PDB entry 7USL | electron microscopy, 2.70 A resolution | chains A and B of the 5 polymer chains in the assembly

== Chain A ==
Name: Integrin alpha-M
Source organism: Homo sapiens
Reference sequence: P11215 (ITAM_HUMAN); residues 1-1088 here correspond to UniProt positions 17-1104 (UniProt number = residue number + 16)
Chain sequence (1162 residues; row label = number of the first residue in the row):
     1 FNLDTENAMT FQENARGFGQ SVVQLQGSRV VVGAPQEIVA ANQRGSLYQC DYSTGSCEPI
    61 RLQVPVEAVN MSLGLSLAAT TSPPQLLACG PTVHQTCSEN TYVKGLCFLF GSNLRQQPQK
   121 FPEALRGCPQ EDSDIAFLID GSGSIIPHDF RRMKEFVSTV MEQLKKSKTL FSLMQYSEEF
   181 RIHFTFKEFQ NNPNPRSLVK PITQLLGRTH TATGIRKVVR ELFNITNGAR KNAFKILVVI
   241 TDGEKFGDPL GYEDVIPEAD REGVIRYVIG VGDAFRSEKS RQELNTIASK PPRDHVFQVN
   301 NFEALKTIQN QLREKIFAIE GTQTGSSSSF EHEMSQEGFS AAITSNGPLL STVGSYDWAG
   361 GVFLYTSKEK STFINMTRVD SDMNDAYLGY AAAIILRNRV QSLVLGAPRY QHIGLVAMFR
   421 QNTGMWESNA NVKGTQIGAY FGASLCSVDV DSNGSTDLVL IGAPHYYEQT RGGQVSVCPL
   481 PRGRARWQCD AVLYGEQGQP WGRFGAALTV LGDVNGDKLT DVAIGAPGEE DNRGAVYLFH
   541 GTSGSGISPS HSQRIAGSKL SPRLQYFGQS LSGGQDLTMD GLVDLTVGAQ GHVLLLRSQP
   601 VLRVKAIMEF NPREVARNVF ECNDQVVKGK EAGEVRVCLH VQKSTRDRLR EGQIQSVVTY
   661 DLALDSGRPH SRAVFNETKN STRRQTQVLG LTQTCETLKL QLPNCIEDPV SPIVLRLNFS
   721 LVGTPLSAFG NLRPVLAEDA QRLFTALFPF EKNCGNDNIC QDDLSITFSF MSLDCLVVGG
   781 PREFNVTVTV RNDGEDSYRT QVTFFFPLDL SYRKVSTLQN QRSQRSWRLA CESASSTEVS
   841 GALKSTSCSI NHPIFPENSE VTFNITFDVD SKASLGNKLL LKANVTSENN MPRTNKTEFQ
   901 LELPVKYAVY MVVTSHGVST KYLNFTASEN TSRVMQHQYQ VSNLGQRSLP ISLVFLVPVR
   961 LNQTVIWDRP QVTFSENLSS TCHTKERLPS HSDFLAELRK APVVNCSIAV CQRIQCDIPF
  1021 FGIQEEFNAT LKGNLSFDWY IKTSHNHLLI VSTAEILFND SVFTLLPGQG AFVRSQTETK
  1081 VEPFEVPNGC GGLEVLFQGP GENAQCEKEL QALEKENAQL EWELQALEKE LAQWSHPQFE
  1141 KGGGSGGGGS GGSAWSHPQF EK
Not modelled in the structure: 121-329, 818-826, 834-842, 1084-1162
Construct notes: expression tag (1089-1162)
Curated features (UniProtKB/Swiss-Prot):
  - binding site (Ca(2+)): Asp449, Asp451, Asn453, Asp457, Asp513, Asn515, Asp517, Asp521, Asp576, Asp580, Asp584
  - glycosylation (N-linked (GlcNAc...) asparagine): Asn70, Asn224, Asn375, Asn453, Asn676, Asn680, Asn718, Asn785, Asn864, Asn884, Asn895, Asn924, Asn930, Asn962, Asn977, Asn1005, Asn1028, Asn1034, Asn1059
Cystine bridges: Cys50-Cys57, Cys89-Cys107, Cys638-Cys695, Cys754-Cys760, Cys831-Cys848, Cys982-Cys1016, Cys1006-Cys1011
Covalently attached groups: N-acetylglucosamine (NAG) linked to Asn70, Asn375, Asn680, Asn718, Asn785, Asn884, Asn924, Asn1005, Asn1028, Asn1034; glycan linked to Asn1059
Bound ions: Ca2+ site 1: Asp449, Asp451, Asn453, Ser455, Asp457; Ca2+ site 2: Asp513, Asn515, Asp517, Leu519, Asp521; Ca2+ site 3: Asp576, Asp580, Leu582, Asp584
From the paper describing this entry:
  - post-translational modification sites: Asn1059
  - specificity-determining residues: Arg646, Arg648 (by similarity / conservation)

== Chain B ==
Name: Integrin beta
Source organism: Homo sapiens
Reference sequence: A0A494C0X7 (A0A494C0X7_HUMAN); residues 1-677 here correspond to UniProt positions 23-699 (UniProt number = residue number + 22)
Chain sequence (730 residues; row label = number of the first residue in the row):
     1 QECTKFKVSS CRECIESGPG CTWCQKLNFT GPGDPDSIRC DTRPQLLMRG CAADDIMDPT
    61 SLAETQEDHN GGQKQLSPQK VTLYLRPGQA AAFNVTFRRA KGYPIDLYYL MDLSYSMLDD
   121 LRNVKKLGGD LLRALNEITE SGRIGFGSFV DKTVLPFVNT HPDKLRNPCP NKEKECQPPF
   181 AFRHVLKLTN NSNQFQTEVG KQLISGNLDA PEGGLDAMMQ VAACPEEIGW RNVTRLLVFA
   241 TDDGFHFAGD GKLGAILTPN DGRCHLEDNL YKRSNEFDYP SVGQLAHKLA ENNIQPIFAV
   301 TSRMVKTYEK LTEIIPKSAV GELSEDSSNV VHLIKNAYNK LSSRVFLDHN ALPDTLKVTY
   361 DSFCSNGVTH RNQPRGDCDG VQINVPITFQ VKVTATECIQ EQSFVIRALG FTDIVTVQVL
   421 PQCECRCRDQ SRDRSLCHGK GFLECGICRC DTGYIGKNCE CQTQGRSSQE LEGSCRKDNN
   481 SIICSGLGDC VCGQCLCHTS DVPGKLIYGQ YCECDTINCE RYNGQVCGGP GRGLCFCGKC
   541 RCHPGFEGSA CQCERTTEGC LNPRRVECSG RGRCRCNVCE CHSGYQLPLC QECPGCPSPC
   601 GKYISCAECL KFEKGPFGKN CSAACPGLQL SNNPVKGRTC KERDSEGCWV AYTLEQQDGM
   661 DRYLIYVDES RECVAGPDGC GLEVLFQGPG KNAQCKKKLQ ALKKKNAQLK WKLQALKKKL
   721 AQGGHHHHHH
Not modelled in the structure: 1, 675-730
Construct notes: expression tag (678-730)
Cystine bridges: Cys3-Cys21, Cys11-Cys425, Cys14-Cys40, Cys24-Cys51, Cys169-Cys176, Cys224-Cys264, Cys364-Cys378, Cys398-Cys423, Cys427-Cys445, Cys437-Cys448, Cys450-Cys459, Cys461-Cys492, Cys475-Cys490, Cys484-Cys495, Cys497-Cys512, Cys514-Cys537, Cys519-Cys535, Cys527-Cys540, Cys542-Cys551, Cys553-Cys576, Cys560-Cys574, Cys568-Cys579, Cys581-Cys590, Cys593-Cys596, Cys600-Cys640, Cys606-Cys625, Cys609-Cys621, Cys648-Cys673
Covalently attached groups: N-acetylglucosamine (NAG) linked to Asn190, Asn232
Bound ions: Ca2+: Ser116, Asp120, Glu325

== Chain A / chain B interface ==
Contacting residue pairs (81):
  Gln20(A) with Leu257(B)
  Gln36(A) with Ala255(B)
  His94(A) with Leu155(B)
  Cys97(A) with His161(B)
  Ser98(A) with His161(B)
  Glu99(A) with His161(B); Lys164(B), salt bridge
  Asn100(A) with Asn159(B); Lys164(B)
  Thr101(A) with Leu155(B); Asn159(B); His161(B)
  Val103(A) with Leu155(B), hydrophobic
  Met334(A) with Leu155(B), hydrophobic; Pro156(B), hydrophobic
  Gln336(A) with Pro156(B); Leu253(B), hydrogen bond (side chain-backbone)
  Phe339(A) with Lys252(B); Leu253(B), hydrophobic
  Trp358(A) with Pro156(B), hydrophobic; Asp209(B)
  Asp385(A) with Ala210(B); Pro211(B)
  Tyr387(A) with Asp209(B); His246(B); Asp250(B); Leu253(B)
  Tyr390(A) with Gly249(B); Lys252(B)
  Arg409(A) with Pro211(B); Phe245(B), hydrogen bond (side chain-backbone); Phe247(B); Asp250(B), salt bridge
  His412(A) with Gly244(B); Phe245(B); Phe247(B); Thr307(B)
  Ile413(A) with Lys310(B)
  Ile437(A) with Phe245(B), hydrophobic; Thr307(B); Ile314(B), hydrophobic
  Gly438(A) with Phe247(B)
  Tyr440(A) with Phe247(B), hydrophobic; Ala248(B); Gly249(B); Asp250(B), hydrogen bond
  His465(A) with Ala248(B), hydrogen bond (side chain-backbone)
  Tyr467(A) with Gly283(B); Ile314(B), hydrophobic
  Trp501(A) with Ser281(B); Gly283(B); Gln284(B); His287(B)
  Arg503(A) with Pro259(B)
  Asn532(A) with Pro259(B)
  Tyr566(A) with Pro259(B)
  Gly667(A) with His498(B); Thr499(B)
  Arg668(A) with His498(B)
  Pro669(A) with Asp489(B)
  Leu743(A) with Asp501(B)
  Thr745(A) with Asp501(B), hydrogen bond
  Tyr812(A) with Arg521(B)
  Arg813(A) with Glu520(B), salt bridge; Arg521(B), hydrogen bond (backbone-backbone)
  Lys814(A) with Glu520(B)
  Leu829(A) with Asn518(B)
  Ala830(A) with Asn518(B)
  Ser833(A) with Arg521(B)
  Tyr910(A) with Gln586(B)
  Val912(A) with Gly595(B)
  Thr914(A) with Gly595(B)
  Lys921(A) with Lys641(B); Glu642(B), salt bridge
  Tyr922(A) with Arg643(B)
  Leu944(A) with Pro594(B), hydrophobic
  Gln1069(A) with Ser583(B)
  Phe1072(A) with Gly595(B); Cys596(B), hydrophobic; Pro597(B)
  Glu1082(A) with Arg643(B), salt bridge
Also at the interface, not in a pair above, chain A (57 interface residues in all): Leu75, Thr92, Thr96, Val353, Gln436, Arg716, Arg828, Cys831, Glu832
Also at the interface, not in a pair above, chain B (54 interface residues in all): Phe157, Thr160, Leu208, Thr258, Val282, Ala286, Leu311, Ser485, Leu496, Tyr522, Gly584

== Overview ==
57 residues of chain A face 54 of chain B across their interface; the contacts include 6 hydrogen bonds and 5
salt bridges. Polar contacts include Glu99(A)-Lys164(B), Arg409(A)-Asp250(B) and Arg813(A)-Glu520(B).
Covalently linked N-acetylglucosamine: at Asn70(A), Asn375(A), Asn680(A), Asn718(A), Asn785(A) and Asn884(A)
and 4 more. From the paper: specificity determinants Arg646(A) and Arg648(A); a modification site at
Asn1059(A).
Chain A is Integrin alpha-M and chain B is Integrin beta, both from Homo sapiens; the structure, Integrin
alphaM/beta2 ectodomain in complex with adenylate cyclase toxin RTX751 and M1F5 Fab, was determined by
electron microscopy (same publication as 7USM).
